PDB entry 4WA1 | X-ray diffraction, 1.90 A resolution | chains E and F

# Chain E (and F)
Molecule: Hemagglutinin
Source organism: Influenza A virus (A/harbor seal/Massachusetts/1/2011(H3N8))
Notes: chain F of this document is another copy of the same molecule, construct and numbering; everything in this record applies to it too
UniProt: I6NNE1 (I6NNE1_9INFA); residues 8-503 here correspond to UniProt positions 24-519 (UniProt number = residue number + 16)
Sequence (496 residues; numbered 8 to 503; the number before each row is that of its first residue):
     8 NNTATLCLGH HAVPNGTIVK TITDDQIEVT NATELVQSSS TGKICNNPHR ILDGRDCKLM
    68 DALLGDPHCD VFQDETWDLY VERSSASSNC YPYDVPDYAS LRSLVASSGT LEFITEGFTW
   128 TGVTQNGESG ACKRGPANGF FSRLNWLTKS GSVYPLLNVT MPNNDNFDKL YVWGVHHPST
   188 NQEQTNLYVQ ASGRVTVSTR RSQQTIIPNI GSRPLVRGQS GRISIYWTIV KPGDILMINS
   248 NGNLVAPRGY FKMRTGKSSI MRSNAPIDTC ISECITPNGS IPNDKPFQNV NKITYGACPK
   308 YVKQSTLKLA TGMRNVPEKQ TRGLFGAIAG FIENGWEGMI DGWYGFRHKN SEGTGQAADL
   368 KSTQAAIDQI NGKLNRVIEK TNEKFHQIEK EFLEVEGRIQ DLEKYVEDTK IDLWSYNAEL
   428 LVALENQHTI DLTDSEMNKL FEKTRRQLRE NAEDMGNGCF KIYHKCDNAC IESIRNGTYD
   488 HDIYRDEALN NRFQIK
Not modelled in the structure: 325-329
Cystine bridges: C14-C466, C52-C277, C64-C76, C97-C139, C281-C305, C473-C477
Covalent attachments: N-acetylglucosamine (NAG) linked to N38, N165, N285
What the authors report for this chain:
  - post-translational modification sites: N38, N165, N285
  - specificity-determining residues: Q226 (citing earlier work)

# How chain E and chain F interact
Residue-residue contacts (86; chain E residue first):
  K27(E) - R383(F)
  T28(E) - R383(F)
  I29(E) - G379(F)
  I29(E) - K380(F)
  I29(E) - R383(F)  hydrogen bond (backbone-side chain)
  I29(E) - E432(F)
  T30(E) - Q376(F)
  T30(E) - G379(F)
  T30(E) - H435(F)
  D101(E) - Q210(F)  hydrogen bond
  N216(E) - Q210(F)  hydrogen bond
  N216(E) - T212(F)
  I217(E) - R201(F)  hydrogen bond (backbone-side chain)
  I217(E) - T203(F)  hydrogen bond (backbone-side chain)
  G218(E) - R201(F)
  G218(E) - N246(F)
  S219(E) - N165(F)
  S219(E) - M244(F)
  S219(E) - N246(F)
  R220(E) - S205(F)
  R220(E) - M244(F)
  P221(E) - S205(F)
  P221(E) - T206(F)
  P221(E) - I242(F)
  P221(E) - M244(F)
  L222(E) - R207(F)
  V223(E) - R207(F)
  R229(E) - T206(F)  hydrogen bond (side chain-backbone)
  R229(E) - R207(F)
  S231(E) - Q210(F)  hydrogen bond
  G330(E) - K446(F)  hydrogen bond (backbone-side chain)
  L331(E) - F332(F)  hydrophobic
  L331(E) - L439(F)  hydrophobic
  L331(E) - S442(F)  hydrogen bond (backbone-side chain)
  F332(E) - F332(F)  hydrophobic
  G333(E) - K446(F)
  F338(E) - R453(F)
  L400(E) - K238(F)
  E401(E) - K238(F)
  V402(E) - L111(F)  hydrophobic
  V402(E) - I236(F)  hydrophobic
  E403(E) - S107(F)
  G404(E) - S107(F)
  R405(E) - S107(F)  hydrogen bond (backbone-side chain)
  R405(E) - F399(F)
  R405(E) - E403(F)  salt bridge
  R405(E) - I406(F)
  R405(E) - E410(F)  salt bridge
  D408(E) - S110(F)  hydrogen bond
  D408(E) - H393(F)  salt bridge
  D408(E) - Q394(F)
  D408(E) - I395(F)
  L409(E) - I395(F)  hydrophobic
  L409(E) - L409(F)  hydrophobic
  L409(E) - E410(F)
  Y412(E) - Q394(F)
  Y412(E) - I395(F)  hydrophobic
  Y412(E) - K397(F)  hydrogen bond
  Y412(E) - V413(F)  hydrophobic
  Y412(E) - E414(F)  hydrogen bond
  Y412(E) - K417(F)  hydrogen bond
  V413(E) - V413(F)  hydrophobic
  D415(E) - K391(F)  salt bridge
  T416(E) - K417(F)
  D419(E) - K391(F)  salt bridge
  D419(E) - W421(F)
  L420(E) - L420(F)  hydrophobic
  L420(E) - W421(F)
  L420(E) - N424(F)
  Y423(E) - W421(F)  hydrophobic
  Y423(E) - N424(F)
  Y423(E) - L428(F)
  F448(E) - R453(F)
  E460(E) - R456(F)  salt bridge
  E460(E) - E457(F)
  E460(E) - R492(F)  salt bridge
  D461(E) - R453(F)  salt bridge
  D461(E) - R456(F)
  G463(E) - R453(F)
  Y470(E) - R456(F)  hydrogen bond
  Y470(E) - R492(F)
  R499(E) - E457(F)  salt bridge
  R499(E) - R492(F)  hydrogen bond (backbone-side chain)
  F500(E) - E457(F)
  F500(E) - L496(F)  hydrophobic
  F500(E) - I502(F)
Interface residues without a listed pair, chain E (49 interface residues in all): H184, N424, L427, A430, L431, Q434, M462
Interface residues without a listed pair, chain F (57 interface residues in all): A106, R208, D375, Q407, L431, D438, R452, F500

# Summary
49 residues of chain E and 57 residues of chain F are in contact, with 16 hydrogen bonds and 9 salt bridges.
Among the polar pairs are R405(E)-E403(F), R405(E)-E410(F) and D408(E)-H393(F). Covalently linked
N-acetylglucosamine: at N38(E), N165(E) and N285(E). From the paper: the specificity determinant Q226(E);
modification sites N38(E), N165(E) and N285(E).
Chain E and chain F are both Hemagglutinin (Influenza A virus (A/harbor seal/Massachusetts/1/2011(H3N8))); the
structure, The crystal structure of hemagglutinin from a H3N8 influenza virus isolated from New England harbor
seals, was determined by X-ray diffraction, deposited together with 4WA2, 4WA3, 4WA4 and 4WA5.
